8WHA - chains E and J of the 12 polymer chains in the assembly; structure by electron microscopy, 4.05 A resolution (low resolution: residue-level contacts below are approximate; hydrogen-bond / salt-bridge calls are withheld).

[Chain E]
Name: Histone H3.1
Source organism: Arabidopsis thaliana
UniProt: P59226 (H31_ARATH); residues 0-135 here correspond to UniProt positions 1-136 (UniProt number = residue number + 1)
Sequence (136 residues; each row starts with the number of its first residue; numbering starts at 0):
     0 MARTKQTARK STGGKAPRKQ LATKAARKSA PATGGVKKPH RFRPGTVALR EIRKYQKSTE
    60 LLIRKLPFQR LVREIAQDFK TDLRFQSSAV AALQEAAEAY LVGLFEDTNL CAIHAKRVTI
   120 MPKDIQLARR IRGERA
Disordered / not traced: 0-37
Swiss-Prot annotation at these positions:
  - site: Lys14 (Not N6-methylated), Lys27 (Not N6-acetylated), Ala31 (Recognition by ATXR5 and ATXR6), Lys36 (Not N6-acetylated)
  - modified residue: Lys4 (N6,N6,N6-trimethyllysine), Lys9 (N6,N6,N6-trimethyllysine), Ser10 (Phosphoserine), Thr11 (Phosphothreonine), Lys14 (N6-acetyllysine), Lys18 (N6-acetyllysine), Lys23 (N6-acetyllysine), Lys27 (N6,N6,N6-trimethyllysine), Ser28 (Phosphoserine), Lys36 (N6,N6,N6-trimethyllysine)

[Chain J]
Molecule: antisense strand (147-nt DNA)
Sequence (147 nucleotides; row label = number of the first residue in the row):
     1 ATCGGATGTA TATATCTGAC ACGTGCCTGG AGACTAGGGA GTAATCCCCT TGGGCGGTTA
    61 AACGCGGGGG ACAGCGCGTA CGTGCGTTTA AGCGGTGCTA GAGCTGTCTA CGACCAATTG
   121 AGCGGCCTCG GCACCGGGAT TCTCGAT
Disordered / not traced: 1, 144-147

[Chain E / chain J interface]
Contacting residue pairs (20):
  Arg40(E) with DG82(J); DT83(J)
  Phe41(E) with DG8(J); DT83(J); DG84(J)
  Pro43(E) with DT83(J)
  Gly44(E) with DG82(J); DT83(J)
  Thr45(E) with DT83(J)
  Val46(E) with DT83(J); DG84(J)
  Ala47(E) with DT83(J)
  Arg49(E) with DG8(J)
  Arg63(E) with DA91(J); DG92(J)
  Lys64(E) with DG92(J)
  Leu65(E) with DA91(J); DG92(J)
  Pro66(E) with DA91(J)
  Arg69(E) with DA91(J)
Interface residues without a listed pair, chain E (16 interface residues in all): His39, Arg42, Arg83
Interface residues without a listed pair, chain J (9 interface residues in all): DA6, DT9, DA100

[Overview]
16 residues of chain E face 9 of chain J across their interface.
Here chain E is Histone H3.1 (Arabidopsis thaliana) and chain J is antisense strand (147-nt DNA). Entry 8WHA
(Structure of DDM1-nucleosome complex in the ADP-BeFx state with DDM1 bound to SHL2 and SHL-2) was determined
by electron microscopy (same publication as 8WH5, 8WH8, 8WH9 and 8WHB).
